Entry 8UP1 (electron microscopy, 4.55 A resolution (low resolution: residue-level contacts below are approximate; hydrogen-bond / salt-bridge calls are withheld)); this record covers chains A and D of the 4 polymer chains in the assembly.

[Chain A (and D)]
Molecule: De Novo Protein sr322
Notes: chain D of this document is another copy of the same molecule, construct and numbering; everything in this record applies to it too
Sequence (362 residues; row label = number of the first residue in the row; numbers below 1 keep their minus sign (Ser-1 is residue -1)):
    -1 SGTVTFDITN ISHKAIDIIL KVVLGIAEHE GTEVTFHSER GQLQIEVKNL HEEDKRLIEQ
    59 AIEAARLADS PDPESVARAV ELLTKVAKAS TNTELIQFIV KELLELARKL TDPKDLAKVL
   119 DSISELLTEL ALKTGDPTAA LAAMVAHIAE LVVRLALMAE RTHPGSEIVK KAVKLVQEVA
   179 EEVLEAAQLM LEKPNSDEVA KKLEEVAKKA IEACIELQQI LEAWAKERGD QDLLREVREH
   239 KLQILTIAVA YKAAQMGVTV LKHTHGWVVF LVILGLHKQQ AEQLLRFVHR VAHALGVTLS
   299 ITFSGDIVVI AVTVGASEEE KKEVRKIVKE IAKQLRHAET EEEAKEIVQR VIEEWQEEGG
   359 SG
Unresolved in the structure: -1 to 0, 358-360

[Interface between chain A and chain D]
Contacting residue pairs (5; chain A residue first):
  Ile299(A) - Thr33(D)
  Ile299(A) - Phe34(D)
  Thr300(A) - Val32(D)
  Phe301(A) - Glu31(D)
  Phe301(A) - Val32(D)
Interface residues without a listed pair, chain A (5 interface residues in all): Leu297, Ser298
Interface residues without a listed pair, chain D (5 interface residues in all): Ser36

[Summary]
The chain A/chain D interface involves 5 residues from each chain.
Chain A and chain D are both De Novo Protein sr322; the structure, CryoEM Structure of Allosterically
Switchable De Novo Protein sr322, In Closed State without Effector Peptide, was determined by electron
microscopy, deposited together with 8URE and 8UTM.
